8V9O - chains D and F of the 6 polymer chains in the assembly; structure by X-ray diffraction, 3.81 A resolution.

# Chain D (and F)
Protein: Tetrahedral Nanocage Cage Component Fused to Anti-BARD1 Darpin
From: synthetic construct
Notes: antibody fragment or engineered binder; chain F of this document is another copy of the same molecule, construct and numbering; everything in this record applies to it too
Sequence (322 residues; each row starts with the number of its first residue):
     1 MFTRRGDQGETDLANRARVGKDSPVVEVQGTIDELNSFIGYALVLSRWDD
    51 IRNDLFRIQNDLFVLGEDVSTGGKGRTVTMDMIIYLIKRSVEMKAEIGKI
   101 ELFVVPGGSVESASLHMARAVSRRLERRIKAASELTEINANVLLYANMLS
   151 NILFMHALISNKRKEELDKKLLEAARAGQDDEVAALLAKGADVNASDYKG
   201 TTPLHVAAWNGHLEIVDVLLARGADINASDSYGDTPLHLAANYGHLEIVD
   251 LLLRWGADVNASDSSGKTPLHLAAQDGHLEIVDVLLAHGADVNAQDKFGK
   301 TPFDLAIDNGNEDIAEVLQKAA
Not modelled in the structure: 1-21 (chain F: 1-21, 322)

# How chain D and chain F interact
Pairs across the interface (37):
  Glu27(D) - Arg127(F)  salt bridge
  Glu27(D) - Arg128(F)  salt bridge
  Gly30(D) - Arg127(F)  hydrogen bond (backbone-side chain)
  Asp33(D) - Arg123(F)  salt bridge
  Glu34(D) - Ala120(F)
  Glu34(D) - Arg124(F)  salt bridge
  Asn36(D) - Pro106(F)
  Ser37(D) - His116(F)  hydrogen bond (side chain-backbone)
  Ser37(D) - Met117(F)
  Ser37(D) - Ala120(F)
  Phe38(D) - Met117(F)  hydrophobic
  Gly40(D) - Pro106(F)
  Gly40(D) - Gly107(F)
  Tyr41(D) - Tyr41(F)  hydrogen bond
  Tyr41(D) - Val110(F)  hydrophobic
  Tyr41(D) - Ala113(F)  hydrophobic
  Tyr41(D) - Met117(F)  hydrophobic
  Val44(D) - Gly108(F)
  Val44(D) - Ser109(F)
  Val44(D) - Val110(F)  hydrophobic
  Phe56(D) - Val105(F)  hydrophobic
  Gln59(D) - Val105(F)
  Gln59(D) - Pro106(F)  hydrogen bond (side chain-backbone)
  Asn60(D) - Val105(F)
  Phe63(D) - Val104(F)
  Phe63(D) - Val105(F)  hydrophobic
  Arg124(D) - Arg124(F)
  Asp181(D) - Arg254(F)
  Ala184(D) - Trp255(F)  hydrophobic
  Ala185(D) - Trp255(F)  hydrophobic
  Ala188(D) - Leu220(F)
  Ala188(D) - Ala221(F)
  Ala188(D) - Gly223(F)
  Ala188(D) - Trp255(F)  hydrophobic
  Lys189(D) - Ile226(F)
  Lys189(D) - Trp255(F)
  Arg222(D) - Ala221(F)  hydrogen bond (side chain-backbone)
Interface residues without a listed pair, chain D (24 interface residues in all): Val26, Gln29, Thr31
Interface residues without a listed pair, chain F (26 interface residues in all): Phe38, Phe103, Ser114, Arg222

# Overview
The interface between chain D and chain F involves 24 residues on one side and 26 on the other, with 5
hydrogen bonds and 4 salt bridges. Polar pairs include Glu27(D)-Arg127(F), Glu27(D)-Arg128(F) and
Asp33(D)-Arg123(F).
Chain D and chain F are both Tetrahedral Nanocage Cage Component Fused to Anti-BARD1 Darpin (synthetic
construct); the structure, Imaging scaffold engineered to bind the therapeutic protein target BARD1, was
determined by X-ray diffraction.
